Entry 9M5R (electron microscopy, 3.60 A resolution); this record covers chains 0 and x of the 172 polymer chains in the assembly.

# Chain 0 (and x)
Molecule: Amyloid-beta protein 40
Source organism: Homo sapiens
Notes: chain x of this document is another copy of the same molecule, construct and numbering; everything in this record applies to it too
UniProtKB: P05067 (A4_HUMAN); residues 1-40 here correspond to UniProt positions 672-711 (UniProt number = residue number + 671)
Chain sequence (40 residues; numbered 1 to 40; the number before each row is that of its first residue):
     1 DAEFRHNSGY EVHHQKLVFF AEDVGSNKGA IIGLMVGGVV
Not modelled in the structure: 1-16, 40
Differences from the reference sequence: variant N7 (Asp678 in P05067)

# Chain 0 / chain x interface
Residue-residue contacts (47; chain 0 residue first):
  V18(0) - L17(x)
  V18(0) - V18(x)
  F19(0) - F19(x)  hydrophobic
  F19(0) - A21(x)  hydrophobic
  F20(0) - V18(x)  hydrophobic
  F20(0) - F19(x)
  F20(0) - F20(x)  hydrophobic
  F20(0) - A21(x)  hydrogen bond (backbone-backbone)
  A21(0) - A21(x)
  A21(0) - E22(x)
  E22(0) - E22(x)
  D23(0) - E22(x)
  D23(0) - D23(x)
  D23(0) - K28(x)  salt bridge
  V24(0) - F20(x)  hydrophobic
  V24(0) - D23(x)  hydrogen bond (backbone-backbone)
  V24(0) - V24(x)
  V24(0) - G25(x)  hydrogen bond (backbone-backbone)
  G25(0) - G25(x)
  S26(0) - S26(x)
  N27(0) - S26(x)  hydrogen bond (backbone-backbone)
  N27(0) - N27(x)
  N27(0) - K28(x)  hydrogen bond (backbone-backbone)
  N27(0) - G29(x)  hydrogen bond (backbone-backbone)
  N27(0) - A30(x)  hydrogen bond (side chain-backbone)
  N27(0) - I31(x)
  G29(0) - G29(x)
  G29(0) - A30(x)  hydrogen bond (backbone-backbone)
  A30(0) - A30(x)
  I31(0) - A30(x)  hydrogen bond (backbone-backbone)
  I31(0) - I31(x)
  I31(0) - I32(x)  hydrogen bond (backbone-backbone)
  I32(0) - I32(x)
  G33(0) - I32(x)  hydrogen bond (backbone-backbone)
  G33(0) - G33(x)  hydrogen bond (backbone-backbone)
  L34(0) - G33(x)  hydrogen bond (backbone-backbone)
  L34(0) - L34(x)
  L34(0) - M35(x)  hydrogen bond (backbone-backbone)
  M35(0) - M35(x)
  V36(0) - M35(x)  hydrogen bond (backbone-backbone)
  V36(0) - V36(x)
  V36(0) - G37(x)  hydrogen bond (backbone-backbone)
  G37(0) - G37(x)
  G38(0) - G37(x)
  G38(0) - G38(x)
  G38(0) - V39(x)
  V39(0) - V39(x)  hydrophobic
Interface residues without a listed pair, chain 0 (23 interface residues in all): L17, K28

# Summary
Chain 0 and chain x each contribute 23 residues to their interface, with 16 hydrogen bonds and 1 salt bridge.
Polar contacts include D23(0)-K28(x), N27(0)-A30(x) and F20(0)-A21(x).
Both chains are Amyloid-beta protein 40 (Homo sapiens). Entry 9M5R (ES-type (short pitch) amyloid fibril (40)
of Tottori (D7N) mutant) was determined by electron microscopy (same publication as 9M5P, 9M5Q and 9UMH).
